PDB entry 4ICK | X-ray diffraction, 2.10 A resolution | chain A

== Chain A ==
Protein: Bis(5'-nucleosyl)-tetraphosphatase [asymmetrical]
Organism: Homo sapiens
Notes: EC 3.6.1.17
UniProtKB: P50583 (AP4A_HUMAN); numbering as in UniProt (aligned over 1-147)
Sequence (155 residues; row label = number of the first residue in the row):
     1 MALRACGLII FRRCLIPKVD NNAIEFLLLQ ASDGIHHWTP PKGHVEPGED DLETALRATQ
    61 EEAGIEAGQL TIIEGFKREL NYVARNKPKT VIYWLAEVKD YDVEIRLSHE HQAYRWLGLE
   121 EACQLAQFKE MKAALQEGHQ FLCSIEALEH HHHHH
Disordered / not traced: 1-3, 151-155
Construct notes: engineered mutation Ala-58 (Glu in P50583); expression tag (148-155)
Swiss-Prot annotation at these positions:
  - motif: Gly-43 to Gly-64 (Nudix box)
  - modified residue: Ala-2 (N-acetylalanine)
  - natural variant: Arg-12 to Ala-147 (deletion: In IDDPN)

== In short ==
Chain A is Bis(5'-nucleosyl)-tetraphosphatase [asymmetrical] (Homo sapiens); the structure, Crystal structure
of human AP4A hydrolase E58A mutant, was determined by X-ray diffraction together with 4IJX and 3U53 from the
same study.
